PDB entry 5H3S | X-ray diffraction, 3.00 A resolution | chain A

[Chain A]
Protein: Gem-associated protein 5
Organism: Homo sapiens
Reference sequence: Q8TEQ6 (GEMI5_HUMAN); numbering as in UniProt (aligned over 1-740)
Sequence (740 residues; each row starts with the number of its first residue):
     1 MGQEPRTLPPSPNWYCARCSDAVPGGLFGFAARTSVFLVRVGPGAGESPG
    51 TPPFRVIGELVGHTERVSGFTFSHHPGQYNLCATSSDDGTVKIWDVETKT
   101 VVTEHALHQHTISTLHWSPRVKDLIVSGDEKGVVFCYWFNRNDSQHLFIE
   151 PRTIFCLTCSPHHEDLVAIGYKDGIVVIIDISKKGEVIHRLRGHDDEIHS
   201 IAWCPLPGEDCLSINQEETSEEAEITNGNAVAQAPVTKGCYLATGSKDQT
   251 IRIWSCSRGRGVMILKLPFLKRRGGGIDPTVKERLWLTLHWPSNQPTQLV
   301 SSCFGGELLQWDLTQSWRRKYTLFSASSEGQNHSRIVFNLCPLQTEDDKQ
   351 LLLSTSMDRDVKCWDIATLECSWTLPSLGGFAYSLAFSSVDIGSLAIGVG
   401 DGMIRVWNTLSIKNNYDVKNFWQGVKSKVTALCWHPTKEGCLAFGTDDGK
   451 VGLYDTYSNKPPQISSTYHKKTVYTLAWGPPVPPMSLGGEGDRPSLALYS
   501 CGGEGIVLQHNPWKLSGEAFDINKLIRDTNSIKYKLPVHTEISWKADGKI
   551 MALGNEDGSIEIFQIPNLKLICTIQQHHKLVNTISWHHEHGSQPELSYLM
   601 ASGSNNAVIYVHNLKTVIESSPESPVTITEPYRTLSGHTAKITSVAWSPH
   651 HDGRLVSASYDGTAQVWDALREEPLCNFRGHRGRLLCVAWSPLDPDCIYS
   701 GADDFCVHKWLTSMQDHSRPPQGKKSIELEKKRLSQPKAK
Disordered / not traced: 1-2, 209-239, 269-283, 316-318, 326-330, 484-494, 723-740
Curated features (UniProtKB/Swiss-Prot):
  - region: N13 to Y15 (Interaction with U4 snRNA)
  - site: R33 (Interaction with U4 snRNA), R284 (Interaction with U4 snRNA), R335 (Interaction with U4 snRNA), R359 (Interaction with U4 snRNA), F381 (Interaction with U4 snRNA), W422 (Interaction with U4 snRNA), K426 (Interaction with U4 snRNA), K470 (Interaction with U4 snRNA), Y474 (Interaction with U4 snRNA and with the 7-methylguanosine cap of RNA molecules), E556 (Interaction with U4 snRNA), K579 (Interaction with U4 snRNA), K641 (Interaction with U4 snRNA and with the 7-methylguanosine cap of RNA molecules), Y660 (Interaction with U4 snRNA and with the 7-methylguanosine cap of RNA molecules), R684 (Interaction with U4 snRNA and with the 7-methylguanosine cap of RNA molecules)
  - modified residue: S48 (Phosphoserine), T51 (Phosphothreonine), S624 (Phosphoserine)
What the authors report for this chain:
  - mutagenesis - W286A: decreased stability
  - mutagenesis - W286A: decreased expression

[Summary]
The paper reports that W286A reduces stability; W286A reduces expression.
Chain A is Gem-associated protein 5 (Homo sapiens); the structure, apo form of GEMIN5-WD, was determined by
X-ray diffraction, deposited together with 5H3T and 5H3U.
